Entry 8ZM1 (X-ray diffraction, 2.35 A resolution); this record covers chain A.

== Chain A ==
Molecule: [Pyruvate dehydrogenase (acetyl-transferring)] kinase isozyme 2, mitochondrial
Organism: Homo sapiens
Notes: EC 2.7.11.2
Reference sequence: Q15119 (PDK2_HUMAN); numbering as in UniProt (aligned over 16-407)
Sequence (394 residues; each row starts with the number of its first residue):
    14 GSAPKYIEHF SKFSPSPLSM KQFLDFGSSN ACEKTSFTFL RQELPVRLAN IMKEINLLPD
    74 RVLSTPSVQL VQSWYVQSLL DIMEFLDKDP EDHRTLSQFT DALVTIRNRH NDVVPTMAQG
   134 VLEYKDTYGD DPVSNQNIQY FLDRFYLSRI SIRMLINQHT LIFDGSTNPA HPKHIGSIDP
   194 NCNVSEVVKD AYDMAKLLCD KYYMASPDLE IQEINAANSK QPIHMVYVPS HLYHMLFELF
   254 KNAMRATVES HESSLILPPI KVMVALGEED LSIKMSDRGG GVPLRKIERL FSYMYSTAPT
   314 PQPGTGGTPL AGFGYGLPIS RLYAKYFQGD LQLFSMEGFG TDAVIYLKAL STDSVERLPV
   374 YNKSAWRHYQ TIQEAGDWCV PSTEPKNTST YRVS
Unresolved in the structure: 179-185, 313-326, 377-407
Differences from the reference sequence: expression tag (14-15)
Swiss-Prot annotation at these positions:
  - binding site (ATP): Glu-251 to Arg-258, Asp-290, Ser-309, Thr-310, Gly-325 to Leu-330
  - modified residue: Tyr-215 (Phosphotyrosine), Tyr-216 (Phosphotyrosine), Lys-376 (N6-succinyllysine)
  - natural variant: Gly-342 (G342R: In a glioblastoma multiforme sample)
Small-molecule neighbours: A1L16 ((5R)-5-propan-2-ylindeno[1,2-b]pyridin-5-ol): Leu-31, Phe-36, Phe-39, Gly-40, Thr-48, Ser-49, Phe-52, Leu-53, Leu-168, Gln-171, His-172, Ile-175, Phe-176

== Summary ==
Bound to chain A: compound A1L16. Curated annotation (UniProt) lists 17 ATP-binding residues.
Chain A is [Pyruvate dehydrogenase (acetyl-transferring)] kinase isozyme 2, mitochondrial (Homo sapiens); the
structure, Structure of human pyruvate dehydrogenase kinase 2 complexed with compound 6, was determined by
X-ray diffraction together with 8ZM2 from the same study.
